Entry 6KQL (X-ray diffraction, 2.89 A resolution); this record covers chains C and F of the 9 polymer chains in the assembly.

# Chain C
Name: DNA-directed RNA polymerase subunit beta
From: Thermus thermophilus (strain HB8 / ATCC 27634 / DSM 579)
Notes: EC 2.7.7.6
Reference sequence: Q8RQE9 (RPOB_THET8); numbering as in UniProt (aligned over 1-1119)
Chain sequence (1119 residues; numbered 1 to 1119; the number before each row is that of its first residue):
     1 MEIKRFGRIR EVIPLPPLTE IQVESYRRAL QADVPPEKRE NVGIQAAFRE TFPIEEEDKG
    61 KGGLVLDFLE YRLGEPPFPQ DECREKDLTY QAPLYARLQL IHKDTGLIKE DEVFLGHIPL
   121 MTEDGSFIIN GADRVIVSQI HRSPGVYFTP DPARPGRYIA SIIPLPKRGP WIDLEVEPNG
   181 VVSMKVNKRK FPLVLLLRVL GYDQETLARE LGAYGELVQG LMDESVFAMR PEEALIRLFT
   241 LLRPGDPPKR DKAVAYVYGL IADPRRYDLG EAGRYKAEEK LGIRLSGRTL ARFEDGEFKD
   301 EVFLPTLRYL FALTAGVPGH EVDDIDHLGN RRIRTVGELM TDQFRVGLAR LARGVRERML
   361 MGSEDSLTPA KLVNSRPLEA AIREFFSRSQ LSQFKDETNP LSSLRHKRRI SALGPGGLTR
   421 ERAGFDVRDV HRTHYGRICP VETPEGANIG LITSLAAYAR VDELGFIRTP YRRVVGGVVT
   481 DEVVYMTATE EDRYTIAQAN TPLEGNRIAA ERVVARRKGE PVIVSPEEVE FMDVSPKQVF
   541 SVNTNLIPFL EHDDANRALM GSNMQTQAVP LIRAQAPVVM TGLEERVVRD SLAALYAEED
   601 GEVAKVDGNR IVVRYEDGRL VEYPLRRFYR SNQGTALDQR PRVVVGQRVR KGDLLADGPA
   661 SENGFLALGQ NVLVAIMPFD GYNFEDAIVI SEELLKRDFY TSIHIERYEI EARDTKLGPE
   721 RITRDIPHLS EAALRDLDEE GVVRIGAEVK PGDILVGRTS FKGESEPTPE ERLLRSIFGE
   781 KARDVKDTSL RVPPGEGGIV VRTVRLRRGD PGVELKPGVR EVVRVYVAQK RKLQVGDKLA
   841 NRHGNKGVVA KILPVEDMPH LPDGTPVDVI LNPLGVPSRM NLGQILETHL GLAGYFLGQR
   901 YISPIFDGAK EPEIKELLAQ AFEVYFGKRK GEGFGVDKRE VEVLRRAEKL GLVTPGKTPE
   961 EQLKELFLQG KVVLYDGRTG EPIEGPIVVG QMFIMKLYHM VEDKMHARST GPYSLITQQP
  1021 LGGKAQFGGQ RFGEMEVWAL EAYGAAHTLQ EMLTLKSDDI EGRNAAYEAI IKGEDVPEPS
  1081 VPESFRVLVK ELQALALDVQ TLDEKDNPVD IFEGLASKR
Not modelled in the structure: 57-62, 1119

# Chain F
Name: RNA polymerase sigma factor SigA
From: Thermus thermophilus (strain HB8 / ATCC 27634 / DSM 579)
Reference sequence: Q5SKW1 (Q5SKW1_THET8); numbering as in UniProt (aligned over 1-423)
Chain sequence (443 residues; numbered -19 to 423; the number before each row is that of its first residue; numbers below 1 keep their minus sign (Met-19 is residue -19)):
   -19 MGSSHHHHHH SSGLVPRGSH MKKSKRKNAQ AQEAQETEVL VQEEAEELPE FPEGEPDPDL
    41 EDPDLTLEDD LLDLPEEGEG LDLEEEEEDL PIPKISTSDP VRQYLHEIGQ VPLLTLEEEV
   101 ELARKVEEGM EAIKKLSEIT GLDPDLIREV VRAKILGSAR VRHIPGLKET LDPKTVEEID
   161 QKLKSLPKEH KRYLHIAREG EAARQHLIEA NLRLVVSIAK KYTGRGLSFL DLIQEGNQGL
   221 IRAVEKFEYK RRFKFSTYAT WWIRQAINRA IADQARTIRI PVHMVETINK LSRTARQLQQ
   281 ELGREPTYEE IAEAMGPGWD AKRVEETLKI AQEPVSLETP IGDEKDSFYG DFIPDEHLPS
   341 PVDAATQSLL SEELEKALSK LSEREAMVLK LRKGLIDGRE HTLEEVGAFF GVTRERIRQI
   401 ENKALRKLKY HESRTRKLRD FLD
Not modelled in the structure: -19 to 77
Construct notes: initiating methionine (-19); expression tag (-18 to 0)
Bound ions: Mg2+: Ala292, Gly296, Trp299

# How chain C and chain F interact
Residue-residue contacts - 75 pairs, chain C then chain F:
  Tyr95(C) with Gly283(F)
  Phe114(C) with Gln279(F); Gln280(F); Gly283(F); Arg284(F)
  His117(C) with Gly283(F)
  Arg243(C) with Arg82(F)
  Pro244(C) with Arg82(F), hydrogen bond (backbone-side chain)
  Arg353(C) with Thr203(F)
  Glu357(C) with Lys201(F)
  Met361(C) with Lys201(F)
  Ala370(C) with Gln280(F), hydrogen bond (backbone-side chain)
  Val373(C) with Gln280(F), hydrogen bond (backbone-side chain)
  Asn374(C) with Arg276(F), hydrogen bond
  Ser375(C) with Gln279(F)
  Arg376(C) with Arg276(F); Gln279(F); Glu285(F), salt bridge
  Gln390(C) with Asp323(F)
  His728(C) with Asp423(F)
  Thr768(C) with Gln347(F), hydrogen bond
  Pro769(C) with Lys373(F); Gly374(F); Leu375(F), hydrophobic
  Glu770(C) with Gln347(F); Leu350(F); Ser351(F), hydrogen bond; Leu354(F)
  Glu771(C) with Gln347(F), hydrogen bond; Leu350(F)
  Arg772(C) with Glu380(F), salt bridge
  Leu773(C) with Leu358(F), hydrophobic; Lys373(F)
  Leu774(C) with Leu418(F), hydrophobic; Phe421(F)
  Ser776(C) with Lys373(F), hydrogen bond; Leu405(F)
  Ile777(C) with Leu408(F), hydrophobic; Lys409(F); Leu418(F), hydrophobic
  Phe778(C) with Glu412(F); Leu418(F); Arg419(F); Leu422(F), hydrophobic
  Arg808(C) with Glu305(F), salt bridge
  Glu814(C) with Pro286(F); Thr287(F); Tyr288(F), hydrogen bond (side chain-backbone); Glu289(F)
  Leu815(C) with Tyr288(F), hydrogen bond (backbone-side chain)
  Lys816(C) with Tyr288(F)
  Pro817(C) with Tyr288(F); Glu305(F); Lys309(F)
  Gly818(C) with Glu305(F), hydrogen bond (backbone-side chain)
  Thr1010(C) with Val342(F)
  Pro1012(C) with Pro334(F), hydrophobic
  Tyr1013(C) with Pro334(F); Asp335(F), hydrogen bond (backbone-backbone); Pro341(F)
  Leu1015(C) with Ile333(F), hydrophobic; Asp335(F)
  Gln1018(C) with Asp335(F), hydrogen bond; Leu338(F)
  Leu1021(C) with Asp331(F); Ile333(F); Pro334(F), hydrophobic
  Asn1064(C) with Pro341(F)
  Tyr1067(C) with Pro341(F), hydrophobic; Val342(F); Ala345(F), hydrophobic
  Glu1068(C) with Ser348(F), hydrogen bond
  Ile1071(C) with Ala345(F), hydrophobic
  Lys1072(C) with Leu349(F); Glu352(F), salt bridge
Also at the interface, not in a pair above, chain C (52 interface residues in all): Arg358, Leu360, Glu379, Lys716, Arg775, Val819, Ser1014, Gln1026, Ile1060, Arg1063
Also at the interface, not in a pair above, chain F (55 interface residues in all): Arg244, Leu308, Ile310, Gln312, Gly330, Phe332, Pro339, Ser340, Ala344, Leu369

# Overview
52 residues of chain C face 55 of chain F across their interface, with 14 hydrogen bonds and 4 salt bridges.
Among the polar pairs are Arg376(C)-Glu285(F), Arg772(C)-Glu380(F) and Arg808(C)-Glu305(F). Ala292(F),
Gly296(F) and Trp299(F) form the Mg2+ site.
Here chain C is DNA-directed RNA polymerase subunit beta and chain F is RNA polymerase sigma factor SigA, both
from Thermus thermophilus (strain HB8 / ATCC 27634 / DSM 579). Entry 6KQL (Thermus thermophilus initial
transcription complex comprising sigma A and 5'-triphosphate RNA of 4 nt) was determined by X-ray diffraction
together with 6KQD, 6KQE, 6KQF, 6KQG, 6KQH, 6KQM and 6 further entries from the same study.
